3CU9 - chain A; structure by X-ray diffraction, 1.06 A resolution.

== Chain A ==
Name: Intracellular arabinanase
Source organism: Geobacillus stearothermophilus
Notes: EC 3.2.1.99
Reference sequence: B3EYM8 (B3EYM8_BACST); numbering as in UniProt (aligned over 2-315)
Sequence (314 residues; row label = number of the first residue in the row):
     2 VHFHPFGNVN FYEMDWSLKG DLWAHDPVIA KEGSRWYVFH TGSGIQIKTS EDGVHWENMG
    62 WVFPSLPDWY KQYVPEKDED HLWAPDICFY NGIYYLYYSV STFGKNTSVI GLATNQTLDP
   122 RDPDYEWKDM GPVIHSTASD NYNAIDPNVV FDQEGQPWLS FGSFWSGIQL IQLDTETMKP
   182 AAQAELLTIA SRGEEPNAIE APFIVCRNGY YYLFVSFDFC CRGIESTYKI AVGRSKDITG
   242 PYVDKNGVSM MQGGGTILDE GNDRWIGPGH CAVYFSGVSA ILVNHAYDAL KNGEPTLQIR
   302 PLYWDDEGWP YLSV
Cystine bridges: C221-C222
Bound ions: Ca2+ near H271 (its only coordinating residue here)

== Overview ==
Chain A is Intracellular arabinanase (Geobacillus stearothermophilus); the structure, High resolution crystal
structure of 1,5-alpha-L-arabinanase from Geobacillus Stearothermophilus, was determined by X-ray diffraction
together with 3D5Y, 3D5Z, 3D60 and 3D61 from the same study.
